PDB entry 1NWP | X-ray diffraction, 1.60 A resolution | chains A and B

== Chain A (and B) ==
Name: Azurin
Source organism: Pseudomonas putida
Notes: chain B of this document is another copy of the same molecule, construct and numbering; everything in this record applies to it too
UniProt: P34097 (AZUR_PSEPU); numbering as in UniProt (aligned over 1-128)
Sequence (128 residues; each row starts with the number of its first residue):
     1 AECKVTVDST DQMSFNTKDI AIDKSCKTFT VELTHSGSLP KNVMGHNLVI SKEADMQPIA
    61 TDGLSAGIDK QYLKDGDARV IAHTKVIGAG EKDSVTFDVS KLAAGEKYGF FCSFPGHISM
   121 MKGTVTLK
Disulfide bonds: Cys3-Cys26
Bound ions: Zn2+ site 1: Glu2 (shared with Asp62(B) of chain B); Zn2+ site 2: Asp23, Ser25 (shared with Asp23(B), Ser25(B) of chain B); Cu ion: His46, Cys112, His117; Zn2+ site 3 near His83 (its only coordinating residue here)
Swiss-Prot annotation at these positions:
  - binding site (Cu cation): His46, Cys112, His117, Met121

== Chain A / chain B interface ==
Pairs across the interface (15):
  Met13(A) with Val43(B), hydrophobic
  Asn42(A) with Met13(B); Met120(B), hydrogen bond
  Val43(A) with Gln12(B); Met13(B); Met120(B), hydrophobic
  Leu64(A) with Leu64(B); Pro115(B), hydrophobic
  Tyr72(A) with Gly116(B)
  Pro115(A) with Pro115(B)
  Gly116(A) with Asn42(B); Val43(B)
  Ser119(A) with Asn42(B); Val43(B)
  Met120(A) with Val43(B), hydrophobic
Interface residues without a listed pair, chain A (10 interface residues in all): Ser65
Interface residues without a listed pair, chain B (12 interface residues in all): Leu39, Met44, Phe114, Ser119

== Summary ==
10 residues of chain A and 12 residues of chain B are in contact; the contacts include 1 hydrogen bond. Its
one hydrogen-bonded contact is Asn42(A)-Met120(B). Curated annotation (UniProt) lists 4 Cu cation-binding
residues on chain A.
Chain A and chain B are both Azurin (Pseudomonas putida); the structure, Crystallographic study of azurin from
pseudomonas putida, was determined by X-ray diffraction, deposited together with 1NWO.
